PDB entry 8FY0 | X-ray diffraction, 2.94 A resolution | chains A and C of the 4 polymer chains in the assembly

# Chain A
Protein: von Hippel-Lindau disease tumor suppressor
Organism: Homo sapiens
UniProtKB: P40337 (VHL_HUMAN); residue numbers follow UniProt; this construct covers 54-213
Amino-acid sequence (180 residues; row label = number of the first residue in the row):
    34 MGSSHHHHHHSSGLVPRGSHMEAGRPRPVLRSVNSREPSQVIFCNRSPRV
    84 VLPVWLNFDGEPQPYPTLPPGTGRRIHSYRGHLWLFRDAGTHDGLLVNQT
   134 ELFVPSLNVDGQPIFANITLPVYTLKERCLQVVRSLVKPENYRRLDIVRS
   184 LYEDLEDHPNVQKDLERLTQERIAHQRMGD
Unresolved in the structure: 34-60, 208-213
Differences from the reference sequence: expression tag (34-53)
Small-molecule neighbours:
  - cacodylic acid (CAD): Phe-76, Cys-77, Asn-78, Arg-79, Gly-104, Thr-105, Gly-106, Phe-148
  - YF8 (N-[8-(4-{[(1R,3R,4S)-4-(4-chlorophenyl)-1-methyl-3-{[4-(4-{[4-{[(2R)-4-(morpholin-4-yl)-1-(phenylsulfanyl)butan-2-yl]amino}-3-(trifluoromethanesulfonyl)benzene-1-sulfonyl]carbamoyl}phenyl)piperazin-1-yl]methyl}cyclohexyl]methyl}piperazin-1-yl)-8-oxooctanoyl]-3-methyl-L-valyl-(4R)-4-hydroxy-N-{(1S)-1-[4-(4-methyl-1,3-thiazol-5-yl)phenyl]ethyl}-L-prolinamide): Asn-67, Arg-69, Phe-76, Pro-86, Trp-88, Phe-91, Tyr-98, Pro-99, Leu-101, Arg-107, Ile-109, His-110, Ser-111, Tyr-112, His-115, Trp-117
Swiss-Prot annotation at these positions:
  - region: Thr-157 to Val-166 (Interaction with Elongin BC complex)
  - natural variant: Leu-63 (L63P: In PCC), Arg-64 (R64P: In PCC), Ser-65 (S65A: In PCC; S65L: In VHLD; S65W: In VHLD), Val-66 to Gln-73 (deletion: In VHLD), Ser-68 (S68W: In PCC and VHLD), Glu-70 (E70K: In VHLD), Val-74 (V74G: In VHLD), Ile-75 (deletion: In VHLD), Phe-76 (F76I: In VHLD; F76L: In VHLD; F76S: In VHLD; deletion: In VHLD), Asn-78 (N78H: In VHLD; N78S: In VHLD; N78T: In VHLD), Arg-79 (R79P: In VHLD), Ser-80 (S80I: In VHLD; S80N: In PCC and VHLD; S80R: In VHLD), 64 further natural variant entries in UniProt
  - mutagenesis: Tyr-98 (Y98N: No interaction with HIF1A. No HIF1A degradation)
Reported in the primary citation:
  - binding site for YF8: Asn-67, Arg-69

# Chain C
Protein: Elongin-C
Organism: Homo sapiens
UniProtKB: Q15369 (ELOC_HUMAN), isoform Q15369-2; residues 17-112 here correspond to UniProt positions 1-96 (UniProt number = residue number - 16)
Amino-acid sequence (97 residues; numbered 16 to 112; the number before each row is that of its first residue):
    16 AMYVKLISSDGHEFIVKREHALTSGTIKAMLSGPGQFAENETNEVNFREI
    66 PSHVLSKVCMYFTYKVRYTNSSTEIPEFPIAPEIALELLMAANFLDC
Unresolved in the structure: 49-56
Differences from the reference sequence: expression tag (16)

# Interface between chain A and chain C
Pairs across the interface - 34 pairs, chain A then chain C:
  Arg-79(A) / Glu-89(C)
  Pro-81(A) / Glu-92(C)
  Arg-82(A) / Glu-92(C)  salt bridge
  Gln-132(A) / Ser-86(C)
  Gln-132(A) / Ser-87(C)
  Leu-153(A) / Ile-90(C)
  Leu-153(A) / Glu-92(C)
  Val-155(A) / Tyr-83(C)
  Val-155(A) / Thr-84(C)
  Tyr-156(A) / Tyr-76(C)  hydrogen bond (backbone-side chain)
  Thr-157(A) / Tyr-76(C)
  Thr-157(A) / Cys-112(C)
  Leu-158(A) / Tyr-76(C)  hydrogen bond (backbone-side chain)
  Leu-158(A) / Phe-93(C)  hydrophobic
  Leu-158(A) / Leu-103(C)  hydrophobic
  Leu-158(A) / Ala-107(C)  hydrophobic
  Leu-158(A) / Cys-112(C)  hydrogen bond (backbone-backbone)
  Lys-159(A) / Leu-104(C)
  Lys-159(A) / Ala-107(C)
  Lys-159(A) / Asn-108(C)  hydrogen bond
  Lys-159(A) / Cys-112(C)  hydrogen bond (backbone-backbone)
  Arg-161(A) / Glu-92(C)  salt bridge
  Arg-161(A) / Phe-93(C)  hydrogen bond (side chain-backbone)
  Arg-161(A) / Ile-95(C)
  Cys-162(A) / Ile-95(C)  hydrophobic
  Cys-162(A) / Leu-103(C)
  Cys-162(A) / Leu-104(C)
  Leu-163(A) / Leu-104(C)  hydrophobic
  Val-165(A) / Ile-95(C)
  Val-165(A) / Ala-100(C)  hydrophobic
  Leu-169(A) / Pro-97(C)  hydrophobic
  Leu-178(A) / Leu-101(C)  hydrophobic
  Ile-180(A) / Met-105(C)  hydrophobic
  Leu-184(A) / Asn-108(C)
Interface residues without a listed pair, chain A (23 interface residues in all): Ser-80, Gln-164, Val-166, Asp-179, Asp-187
Interface residues without a listed pair, chain C (23 interface residues in all): Val-73, Tyr-79, Lys-80, Pro-91

# Summary
Chain A and chain C each contribute 23 residues to their interface, with 6 hydrogen bonds and 2 salt bridges.
Among the polar pairs are Arg-82(A)/Glu-92(C), Arg-161(A)/Glu-92(C) and Tyr-156(A)/Tyr-76(C). Ligands of chain
A: cacodylic acid and compound YF8. The paper reports a binding site for YF8 at Asn-67(A) and Arg-69(A).
Chain A is von Hippel-Lindau disease tumor suppressor and chain C is Elongin-C, both from Homo sapiens; the
structure, E3:PROTAC:target ternary complex structure (VCB/753b/BCL-xL), was determined by X-ray diffraction,
deposited together with 8FY1 and 8FY2.
